7ANK - chains A and C of the 3 polymer chains in the assembly; structure by X-ray diffraction, 3.20 A resolution.

[Chain A]
Molecule: Alpha-actinin-2
Organism: Homo sapiens
Reference sequence: P35609 (ACTN2_HUMAN); residues 1-507 here = UniProt positions 1-507
Chain sequence (535 residues; row label = number of the first residue in the row):
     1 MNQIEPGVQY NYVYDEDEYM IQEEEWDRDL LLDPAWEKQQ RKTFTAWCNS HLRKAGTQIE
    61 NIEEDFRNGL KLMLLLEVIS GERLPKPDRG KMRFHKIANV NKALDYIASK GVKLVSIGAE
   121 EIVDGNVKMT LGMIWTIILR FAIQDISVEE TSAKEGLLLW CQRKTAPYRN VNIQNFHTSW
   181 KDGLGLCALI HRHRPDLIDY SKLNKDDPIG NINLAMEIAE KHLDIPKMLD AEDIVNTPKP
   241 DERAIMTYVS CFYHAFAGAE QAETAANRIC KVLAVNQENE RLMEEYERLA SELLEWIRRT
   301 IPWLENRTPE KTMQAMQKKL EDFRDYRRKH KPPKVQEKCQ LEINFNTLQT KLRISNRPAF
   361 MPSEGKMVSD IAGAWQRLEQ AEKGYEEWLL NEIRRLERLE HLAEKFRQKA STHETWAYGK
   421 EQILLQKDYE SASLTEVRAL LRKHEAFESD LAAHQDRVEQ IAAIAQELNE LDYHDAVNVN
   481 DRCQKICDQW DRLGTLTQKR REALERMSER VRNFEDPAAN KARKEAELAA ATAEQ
Not modelled in the structure: 1-34, 514-535
Differences from the reference sequence: expression tag (508-535)
UniProt features mapped onto this chain:
  - modified residue: Thr237 (Phosphothreonine)

[Chain C]
Molecule: Myozenin-1
Organism: Homo sapiens
Reference sequence: Q9NP98 (MYOZ1_HUMAN); numbering as in UniProt (aligned over 92-299)
Chain sequence (209 residues; each row starts with the number of its first residue):
    91 GPTVGGQLGT AGQGFSYSKS NGRGGSQAGG SGSAGQYGSD QQHHLGSGSG AGGTGGPAGQ
   151 AGRGGAAGTA GVGETGSGDQ AGGEGKHITV FKTYISPWER AMGVDPQQKM ELGIDLLAYG
   211 AKAELPKYKS FNRTAMPYGG YEKASKRMTF QMPKFDLGPL LSEPLVLYNQ NLSNRPSFNR
   271 TPIPWLSSGE PVDYNVDIGI PLDGETEEL
Not modelled in the structure: 91-182, 199-211, 234-299
Differences from the reference sequence: expression tag (91)
From the paper describing this entry:
  - mutagenesis - K182E/R190E/K217E/K219E/R223E, F221R/A225R/Y228E: abolished binding to Alpha-actinin-2 (chain A)
  - mutagenesis - K182E/R190E/K217E/K219E/R223E, F221R/A225R/Y228E: abolished binding to alpha-actinin-2

[Interface between chain A and chain C]
Pairs across the interface (28; chain A residue first):
  Leu341(A) - Trp188(C)
  Glu342(A) - Ser186(C)
  Glu342(A) - Trp188(C)  hydrogen bond
  Phe345(A) - Pro187(C)
  Phe345(A) - Trp188(C)  hydrophobic
  Asn346(A) - Ser186(C)  hydrogen bond
  Asn346(A) - Pro187(C)
  Asn346(A) - Trp188(C)  hydrogen bond (side chain-backbone)
  Arg353(A) - Arg190(C)
  Val368(A) - Trp188(C)
  Val368(A) - Ala191(C)  hydrophobic
  Ser369(A) - Met192(C)
  Ile371(A) - Trp188(C)  hydrophobic
  Glu387(A) - Ala213(C)
  Arg394(A) - Tyr218(C)
  Arg395(A) - Tyr218(C)
  Arg398(A) - Tyr218(C)
  Arg398(A) - Lys219(C)  hydrogen bond (side chain-backbone)
  Arg398(A) - Phe221(C)
  Leu402(A) - Phe221(C)  hydrophobic
  Lys405(A) - Phe221(C)
  Asp456(A) - Arg223(C)  salt bridge
  Arg457(A) - Arg223(C)
  Gln460(A) - Phe221(C)
  Gln460(A) - Arg223(C)
  Ala463(A) - Phe221(C)
  Ile464(A) - Phe221(C)  hydrophobic
  Glu467(A) - Phe221(C)
Interface residues without a listed pair, chain A (25 interface residues in all): Tyr286, Lys338, Gln349, Thr350, Ala372
Interface residues without a listed pair, chain C (12 interface residues in all): Ser220

[In short]
25 residues of chain A and 12 residues of chain C are in contact; the contacts include 4 hydrogen bonds and 1
salt bridge. Polar contacts include Asp456(A)-Arg223(C), Glu342(A)-Trp188(C) and Asn346(A)-Ser186(C). The
paper reports that K182E/R190E/K217E/K219E/R223E and F221R/A225R/Y228E of chain C abolish binding to
Alpha-actinin-2 (chain A); K182E/R190E/K217E/K219E/R223E and F221R/A225R/Y228E of chain C abolish binding to
alpha-actinin-2.
Here chain A is Alpha-actinin-2 and chain C is Myozenin-1, both from Homo sapiens. Entry 7ANK (Crystal
structure of sarcomeric protein FATZ-1 (d91-FATZ-1 construct) in complex with half dimer of alpha-actinin-2)
was determined by X-ray diffraction (same publication as 7A8T and 7A8U).
